3MZK - chains B and C of the 4 polymer chains in the assembly; structure by X-ray diffraction, 2.69 A resolution.

# Chain B (and C)
Protein: Protein transport protein SEC16
From: Saccharomyces cerevisiae
Notes: chain C of this document is another copy of the same molecule, construct and numbering; everything in this record applies to it too
Reference sequence: P48415 (SEC16_YEAST); residue numbers follow UniProt; this construct covers 984-1420
Amino-acid sequence (441 residues; row label = number of the first residue in the row):
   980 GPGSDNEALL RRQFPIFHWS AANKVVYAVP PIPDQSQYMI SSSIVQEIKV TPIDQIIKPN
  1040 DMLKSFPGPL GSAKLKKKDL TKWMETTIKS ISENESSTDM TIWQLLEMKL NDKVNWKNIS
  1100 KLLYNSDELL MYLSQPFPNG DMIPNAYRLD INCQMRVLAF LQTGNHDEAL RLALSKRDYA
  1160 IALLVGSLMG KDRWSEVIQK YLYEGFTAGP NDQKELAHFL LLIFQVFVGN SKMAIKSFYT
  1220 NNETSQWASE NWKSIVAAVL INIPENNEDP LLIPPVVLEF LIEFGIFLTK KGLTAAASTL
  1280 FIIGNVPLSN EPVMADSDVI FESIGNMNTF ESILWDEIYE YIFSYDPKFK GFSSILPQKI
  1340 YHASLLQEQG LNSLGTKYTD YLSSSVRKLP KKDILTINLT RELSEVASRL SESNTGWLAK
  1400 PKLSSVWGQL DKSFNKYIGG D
Disordered / not traced: 980-987, 1012-1023, 1185-1190, 1391-1420 (chain C: 980-989, 1012-1023, 1185-1192, 1391-1420)
Construct notes: expression tag (980-983)
Reported in the primary citation:
  - self-association interface (contacts with another copy of this molecule): P1115 to L1128, A1159, L1162
  - mutagenesis - A1159E/L1162E: abolished binding to Protein transport protein SEC16 (chain B)
  - mutagenesis - A1159E/L1162E: decreased growth

# Interface between chain B and chain C
Contacting residue pairs (102):
  L1108(B) with Q1141(C)
  L1109(B) with T1142(C)
  Y1111(B) with N1131(C); M1134(C); R1135(C)
  L1112(B) with R1135(C); A1138(C), hydrophobic; F1139(C), hydrophobic
  Q1114(B) with R1135(C)
  F1116(B) with N1131(C); C1132(C), hydrophobic; R1135(C)
  P1117(B) with K1155(C), hydrogen bond (backbone-side chain)
  N1118(B) with K1155(C)
  G1119(B) with K1155(C), hydrogen bond (backbone-side chain)
  M1121(B) with Y1126(C); R1127(C)
  I1122(B) with Y1126(C)
  P1123(B) with P1123(C); N1124(C); A1125(C); Y1126(C)
  N1124(B) with P1123(C); A1125(C), hydrogen bond (backbone-backbone); Y1126(C); R1127(C), hydrogen bond (side chain-backbone)
  A1125(B) with P1123(C); N1124(C), hydrogen bond (backbone-backbone); A1125(C), hydrogen bond (backbone-backbone); Y1126(C); R1127(C)
  Y1126(B) with M1121(C), hydrogen bond (side chain-backbone); I1122(C); P1123(C); N1124(C); A1125(C)
  R1127(B) with N1124(C), hydrogen bond (backbone-side chain); A1125(C); Y1158(C); Y1180(C), hydrogen bond (side chain-backbone); G1184(C), hydrogen bond (side chain-backbone)
  N1131(B) with Y1111(C)
  C1132(B) with F1116(C), hydrophobic
  M1134(B) with Y1111(C); L1195(C), hydrophobic
  R1135(B) with Y1111(C); L1112(C), hydrogen bond (side chain-backbone); Q1114(C); F1116(C)
  L1137(B) with L1195(C), hydrophobic; F1198(C), hydrophobic
  A1138(B) with L1112(C), hydrophobic
  F1139(B) with L1112(C), hydrophobic
  L1140(B) with L1199(C), hydrophobic; F1203(C), hydrophobic; I1240(C); N1241(C), hydrogen bond (backbone-side chain)
  Q1141(B) with S1105(C); L1108(C); F1198(C); I1240(C)
  T1142(B) with S1105(C); L1109(C); L1112(C); I1240(C)
  G1143(B) with N1241(C)
  H1145(B) with N1241(C), hydrogen bond
  K1155(B) with F1116(C); P1117(C), hydrogen bond (side chain-backbone); N1118(C)
  D1157(B) with Y1180(C), hydrogen bond
  A1159(B) with L1162(C); Y1180(C), hydrophobic
  I1160(B) with Y1180(C)
  L1162(B) with A1159(C); L1163(C), hydrophobic
  L1163(B) with L1162(C), hydrophobic; W1173(C), hydrophobic; F1203(C), hydrophobic
  L1167(B) with F1203(C), hydrophobic; F1206(C), hydrophobic
  W1173(B) with L1163(C), hydrophobic; W1173(C), hydrophobic
  Y1180(B) with R1127(C), hydrogen bond (backbone-side chain); D1157(C), hydrogen bond; A1159(C), hydrophobic; I1160(C)
  Q1192(B) with I1130(C)
  L1195(B) with M1134(C), hydrophobic; L1137(C), hydrophobic
  F1198(B) with L1137(C), hydrophobic; Q1141(C)
  F1203(B) with L1163(C), hydrophobic; V1164(C)
  F1206(B) with L1167(C), hydrophobic
  I1240(B) with L1140(C); Q1141(C); T1142(C); G1143(C)
  N1241(B) with L1140(C), hydrogen bond (side chain-backbone); G1143(C); H1145(C), hydrogen bond
Also at the interface, not in a pair above, chain B (59 interface residues in all): Y1103, S1105, I1130, Q1133, L1151, Y1158, V1164, S1166, I1177, L1181, G1184, L1199, I1202, S1233, A1237
Also at the interface, not in a pair above, chain C (59 interface residues in all): Y1103, G1119, D1129, Q1133, L1151, S1166, I1177, L1181, I1202, S1233, A1237

# In short
The chain B/chain C interface involves 59 residues from each chain; the contacts include 19 hydrogen bonds.
Among the polar pairs are P1117(B)-K1155(C), G1119(B)-K1155(C) and N1124(B)-R1127(C). From the paper:
A1159E/L1162E of chain B abolish binding to Protein transport protein SEC16 (chain B); a self-association
interface involving P1115(B), A1159(B) and L1162(B).
Chain B and chain C are both Protein transport protein SEC16 (Saccharomyces cerevisiae); the structure,
Sec13/Sec16 complex, S.cerevisiae, was determined by X-ray diffraction, deposited together with 3MZL.
